7KIN - chains A and C of the 10 polymer chains in the assembly; structure by electron microscopy, 2.74 A resolution.

== Chain A ==
Name: DNA-directed RNA polymerase subunit alpha
Source organism: Mycobacterium tuberculosis
Notes: EC 2.7.7.6
UniProt: A5U8D3 (RPOA_MYCTA); numbering as in UniProt (aligned over 1-347)
Chain sequence (347 residues; each row starts with the number of its first residue):
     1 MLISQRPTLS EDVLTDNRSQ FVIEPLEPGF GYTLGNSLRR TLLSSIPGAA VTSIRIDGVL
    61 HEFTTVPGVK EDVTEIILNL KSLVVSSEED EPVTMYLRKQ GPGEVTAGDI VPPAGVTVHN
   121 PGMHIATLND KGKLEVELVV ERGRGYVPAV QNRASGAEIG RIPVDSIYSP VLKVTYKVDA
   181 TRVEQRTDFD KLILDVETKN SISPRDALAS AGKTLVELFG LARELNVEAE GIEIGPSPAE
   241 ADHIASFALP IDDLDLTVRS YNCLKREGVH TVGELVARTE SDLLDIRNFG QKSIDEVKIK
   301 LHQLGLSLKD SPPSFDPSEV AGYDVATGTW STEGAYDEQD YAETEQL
Not modelled in the structure: 1, 227-347

== Chain C ==
Name: DNA-directed RNA polymerase subunit beta
Source organism: Mycobacterium tuberculosis
Notes: EC 2.7.7.6
UniProt: A5U052 (RPOB_MYCTA); residues 7-1178 here correspond to UniProt positions 6-1177 (UniProt number = residue number - 1)
Chain sequence (1172 residues; numbered 7 to 1178; the number before each row is that of its first residue):
     7 LADSRQSKTA ASPSPSRPQS SSNNSVPGAP NRVSFAKLRE PLEVPGLLDV QTDSFEWLIG
    67 SPRWRESAAE RGDVNPVGGL EEVLYELSPI EDFSGSMSLS FSDPRFDDVK APVDECKDKD
   127 MTYAAPLFVT AEFINNNTGE IKSQTVFMGD FPMMTEKGTF IINGTERVVV SQLVRSPGVY
   187 FDETIDKSTD KTLHSVKVIP SRGAWLEFDV DKRDTVGVRI DRKRRQPVTV LLKALGWTSE
   247 QIVERFGFSE IMRSTLEKDN TVGTDEALLD IYRKLRPGEP PTKESAQTLL ENLFFKEKRY
   307 DLARVGRYKV NKKLGLHVGE PITSSTLTEE DVVATIEYLV RLHEGQTTMT VPGGVEVPVE
   367 TDDIDHFGNR RLRTVGELIQ NQIRVGMSRM ERVVRERMTT QDVEAITPQT LINIRPVVAA
   427 IKEFFGTSQL SQFMDQNNPL SGLTHKRRLS ALGPGGLSRE RAGLEVRDVH PSHYGRMCPI
   487 ETPEGPNIGL IGSLSVYARV NPFGFIETPY RKVVDGVVSD EIVYLTADEE DRHVVAQANS
   547 PIDADGRFVE PRVLVRRKAG EVEYVPSSEV DYMDVSPRQM VSVATAMIPF LEHDDANRAL
   607 MGANMQRQAV PLVRSEAPLV GTGMELRAAI DAGDVVVAEE SGVIEEVSAD YITVMHDNGT
   667 RRTYRMRKFA RSNHGTCANQ CPIVDAGDRV EAGQVIADGP CTDDGEMALG KNLLVAIMPW
   727 EGHNYEDAII LSNRLVEEDV LTSIHIEEHE IDARDTKLGA EEITRDIPNI SDEVLADLDE
   787 RGIVRIGAEV RDGDILVGKV TPKGETELTP EERLLRAIFG EKAREVRDTS LKVPHGESGK
   847 VIGIRVFSRE DEDELPAGVN ELVRVYVAQK RKISDGDKLA GRHGNKGVIG KILPVEDMPF
   907 LADGTPVDII LNTHGVPRRM NIGQILETHL GWCAHSGWKV DAAKGVPDWA ARLPDELLEA
   967 QPNAIVSTPV FDGAQEAELQ GLLSCTLPNR DGDVLVDADG KAMLFDGRSG EPFPYPVTVG
  1027 YMYIMKLHHL VDDKIHARST GPYSMITQQP LGGKAQFGGQ RFGEMECWAM QAYGAAYTLQ
  1087 ELLTIKSDDT VGRVKVYEAI VKGENIPEPG IPESFKVLLK ELQSLCLNVE VLSSDGAAIE
  1147 LREGEDEDLE RAAANLGINL SRNESASVED LA
Not modelled in the structure: 7-29, 1141-1178

== Interface between chain A and chain C ==
Pairs across the interface (68):
  Arg18(A) with Arg996(C)
  Tyr32(A) with Phe1011(C), hydrophobic; Gly1016(C); Glu1017(C); Pro1018(C)
  Thr33(A) with Glu1017(C)
  Asn36(A) with Gly1013(C), hydrogen bond (side chain-backbone); Arg1014(C), hydrogen bond (side chain-backbone); Ser1015(C); Gly1016(C)
  Arg39(A) with Glu902(C); Phe906(C); Gly910(C)
  Arg40(A) with Glu902(C), salt bridge; Asp903(C); Gly1013(C), hydrogen bond (side chain-backbone); Arg1014(C)
  Ser44(A) with Glu902(C)
  Leu60(A) with Ile792(C)
  His61(A) with Ile792(C); Lys846(C); Ile848(C)
  Glu62(A) with Lys876(C), salt bridge
  Phe63(A) with Phe675(C); Ile750(C), hydrophobic; Ile848(C), hydrophobic; Ala874(C)
  Thr64(A) with Phe675(C)
  Thr65(A) with Ala655(C); Asp656(C), hydrogen bond; Lys674(C)
  Val69(A) with Ser654(C); Ala655(C), hydrogen bond (backbone-backbone)
  Lys70(A) with Ala655(C); Val690(C), hydrogen bond (side chain-backbone); Asp691(C), salt bridge
  Asp72(A) with Lys674(C); Phe675(C); Asn685(C)
  Thr74(A) with Phe675(C)
  Glu75(A) with Arg620(C)
  Leu78(A) with Arg620(C)
  Asn129(A) with Glu652(C); Val653(C)
  Lys131(A) with Glu652(C), salt bridge
  Tyr146(A) with Val742(C); Glu743(C); Lys878(C), hydrogen bond
  Gln151(A) with Glu795(C), hydrogen bond
  Asn152(A) with Glu795(C), hydrogen bond (backbone-side chain)
  Arg153(A) with Asp783(C), salt bridge; Glu795(C), hydrogen bond (side chain-backbone); Arg797(C); Asp800(C), salt bridge
  Ile159(A) with Arg791(C); Ile792(C)
  Asp165(A) with Lys878(C), salt bridge
  Ile167(A) with Glu743(C)
  Lys173(A) with Asp909(C); Thr911(C), hydrogen bond
  Val174(A) with Gly910(C)
  Thr175(A) with Ala908(C), hydrogen bond (side chain-backbone); Asp909(C); Gly910(C)
  Tyr176(A) with Phe906(C), hydrophobic; Phe1011(C); Gly1016(C), hydrogen bond (side chain-backbone)
  Glu197(A) with Arg996(C), salt bridge
Interface residues without a listed pair, chain A (37 interface residues in all): Leu43, Gly68, Glu71, Asn79
Interface residues without a listed pair, chain C (52 interface residues in all): Val619, Tyr657, Pro688, Asn739, Asp745, Gly793, Ala794, Val796, Val847, Pro912, Asp997, Asp1012

== Overview ==
37 residues of chain A and 52 residues of chain C are in contact, with 13 hydrogen bonds and 8 salt bridges.
Polar pairs include Arg40(A)-Glu902(C), Glu62(A)-Lys876(C) and Lys70(A)-Asp691(C).
Here chain A is DNA-directed RNA polymerase subunit alpha and chain C is DNA-directed RNA polymerase subunit
beta, both from Mycobacterium tuberculosis. Entry 7KIN (Mycobacterium tuberculosis WT RNAP transcription open
promoter complex with WhiB7 promoter) was determined by electron microscopy (same publication as 7KIF and
7KIM).
